4QZD - chains A and D of the 4 polymer chains in the assembly; structure by X-ray diffraction, 2.70 A resolution.

# Chain A
Molecule: DNA nucleotidylexotransferase
Organism: Mus musculus
Notes: EC 2.7.7.31
UniProtKB: P09838 (TDT_MOUSE); the construct lacks a stretch of the UniProt sequence, so the offset changes along the chain: 132-482 = UniProt 132-482; 483-510 = UniProt 503-530
Chain sequence (400 residues; each row starts with the number of its first residue):
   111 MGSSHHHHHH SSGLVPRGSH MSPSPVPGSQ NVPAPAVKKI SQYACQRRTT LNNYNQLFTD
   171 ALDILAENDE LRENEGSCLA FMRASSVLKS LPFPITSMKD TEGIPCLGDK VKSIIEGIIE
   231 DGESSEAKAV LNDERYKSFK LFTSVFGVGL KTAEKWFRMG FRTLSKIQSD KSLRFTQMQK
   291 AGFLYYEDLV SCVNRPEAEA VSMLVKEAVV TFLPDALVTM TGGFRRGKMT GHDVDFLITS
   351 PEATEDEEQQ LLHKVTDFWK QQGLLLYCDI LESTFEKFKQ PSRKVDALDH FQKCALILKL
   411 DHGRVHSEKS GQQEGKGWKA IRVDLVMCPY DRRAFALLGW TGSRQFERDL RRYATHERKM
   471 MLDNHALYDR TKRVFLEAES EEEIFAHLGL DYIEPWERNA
Unresolved in the structure: 111-146, 390-398, 418-424
Differences from the reference sequence: expression tag (111-131); engineered mutation Ala405 (Phe in P09838)
Metal / ion sites: Na+: Thr253, Val255, Val258 (shared with 1 residue of chain U); Mg2+ site 1: Asp343, Asp345 (together with 2',3'-dideoxycytidine 5'-triphosphate); Mg2+ site 2: Asp343, Asp345, Asp434 (together with 2',3'-dideoxycytidine 5'-triphosphate) (shared with 1 residue of chain U)
Residues lining bound ligands: 2',3'-dideoxycytidine 5'-triphosphate (DCT): Gly332, Gly333, Arg336, Lys338, Gly341, His342, Asp343, Asp345, Gly449, Trp450, Thr451, Gly452, Ser453, Arg454, Glu457
Curated features (UniProtKB/Swiss-Prot):
  - region: Val258 to Thr262 (Involved in DNA binding)
  - binding site (a 2'-deoxyribonucleoside 5'-triphosphate): Gly333 to Lys338, His342 to Asp345, Gly449, Trp450
  - binding site (Mg(2+)): Asp343, Asp345, Asp434
  - modified residue: Ser134 (Phosphoserine)
Reported in the primary citation:
  - mutagenesis - L398A, F405A: decreased catalytic activity
  - mutagenesis - F401A: abolished catalytic activity on in trans
  - mutagenesis - R461A: abolished catalytic activity

# Chain D
Molecule: 6-nt DNA strand
Sequence (6 nucleotides; each row starts with the number of its first residue):
     1 AAAAAC

# Chain A / chain D interface
Contacting residue pairs - 14 pairs, chain A then chain D:
  Gln152(A) - DA4(D)  phosphate contact
  Gly186(A) - DA1(D)  base contact
  Ser187(A) - DA1(D)  sugar contact
  Ala190(A) - DA1(D)  sugar contact
  Phe191(A) - DA1(D)  sugar contact
  Pro215(A) - DA3(D)  phosphate contact
  Cys216(A) - DA2(D)  phosphate contact
  Cys216(A) - DA3(D)  hydrogen bond to the phosphate
  Leu217(A) - DA3(D)  phosphate contact
  Gly218(A) - DA2(D)  hydrogen bond to the phosphate
  Asp219(A) - DA2(D)  hydrogen bond to the phosphate
  Lys220(A) - DA1(D)  sugar contact
  Lys220(A) - DA2(D)  hydrogen bond to the phosphate
  Val221(A) - DA2(D)  hydrogen bond to the phosphate

# In short
Chain A and chain D form an interface of 12 and 4 residues respectively, with 5 hydrogen bonds. Among the
polar pairs are Cys216(A)-DA3(D), Gly218(A)-DA2(D) and Asp219(A)-DA2(D). Bound to chain A:
2',3'-dideoxycytidine 5'-triphosphate. From the paper: L398A and F405A of chain A reduce catalytic activity;
F401A of chain A abolishes catalytic activity on in trans.
Chain A is DNA nucleotidylexotransferase (Mus musculus) and chain D is a 6-nt DNA strand; the structure, Mouse
Tdt, F405A mutant, in complex with a DSB substrate, C-C base pair, was determined by X-ray diffraction (same
publication as 4QZ8, 4QZ9, 4QZA, 4QZB, 4QZC, 4QZE and 4 further entries).
